3ECB - chains A and P of the 3 polymer chains in the assembly; structure by X-ray diffraction, 1.70 A resolution.

== Chain A ==
Molecule: H-2 class I histocompatibility antigen, D-D alpha chain
Source organism: Mus musculus
Notes: fragment: to 298
Reference sequence: P01900 (HA12_MOUSE); residues 2-277 here correspond to UniProt positions 26-301 (UniProt number = residue number + 24)
Chain sequence (277 residues; numbered 1 to 277; the number before each row is that of its first residue):
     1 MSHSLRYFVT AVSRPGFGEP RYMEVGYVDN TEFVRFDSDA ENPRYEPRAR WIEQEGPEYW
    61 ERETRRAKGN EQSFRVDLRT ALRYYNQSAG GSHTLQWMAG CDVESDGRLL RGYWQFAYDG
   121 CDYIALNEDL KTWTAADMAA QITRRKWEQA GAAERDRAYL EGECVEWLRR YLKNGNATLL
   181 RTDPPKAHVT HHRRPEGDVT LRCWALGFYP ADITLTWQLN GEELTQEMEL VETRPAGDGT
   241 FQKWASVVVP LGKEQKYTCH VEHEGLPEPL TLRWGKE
Not modelled in the structure: 1, 275-277
Differences from the reference sequence: expression tag (1)
Disulfide bonds: Cys101-Cys164, Cys203-Cys259

== Chain P ==
Molecule: Peptide P18-I10 from HIV gp160
Notes: fragment: to 318
Reference sequence: P19551 (ENV_HV1MF); residues 1-10 here correspond to UniProt positions 309-318 (UniProt number = residue number + 308)
Chain sequence (10 residues; each row starts with the number of its first residue):
     1 RGPGRAFVTI

== How chain A and chain P interact ==
Contacting residue pairs (40; chain A residue first):
  Tyr7(A) with Arg1(P), hydrogen bond (side chain-backbone); Gly2(P), hydrogen bond (side chain-backbone); Pro3(P)
  Arg62(A) with Arg1(P)
  Glu63(A) with Arg1(P); Gly2(P), hydrogen bond (side chain-backbone)
  Arg66(A) with Gly2(P), hydrogen bond (side chain-backbone); Pro3(P), hydrogen bond (side chain-backbone)
  Gly69(A) with Phe7(P)
  Asn70(A) with Pro3(P), hydrogen bond (side chain-backbone); Gly4(P); Arg5(P), hydrogen bond (side chain-backbone)
  Ser73(A) with Phe7(P)
  Phe74(A) with Arg5(P)
  Val76(A) with Thr9(P)
  Asp77(A) with Arg5(P), salt bridge; Thr9(P); Ile10(P), hydrogen bond (side chain-backbone)
  Thr80(A) with Ile10(P)
  Tyr84(A) with Ile10(P), hydrogen bond (side chain-backbone)
  Trp97(A) with Pro3(P), hydrophobic; Arg5(P)
  Ala99(A) with Pro3(P), hydrophobic
  Trp114(A) with Pro3(P), hydrophobic; Gly4(P)
  Phe116(A) with Arg5(P)
  Thr143(A) with Ile10(P)
  Lys146(A) with Thr9(P); Ile10(P), hydrogen bond (side chain-backbone)
  Trp147(A) with Val8(P); Thr9(P), hydrogen bond (side chain-backbone); Ile10(P), hydrophobic
  Arg155(A) with Ala6(P); Val8(P)
  Tyr159(A) with Arg1(P), hydrogen bond (side chain-backbone); Gly2(P); Pro3(P)
  Glu163(A) with Arg1(P), salt bridge
  Trp167(A) with Arg1(P)
  Tyr171(A) with Arg1(P), hydrogen bond (side chain-backbone)
Interface residues without a listed pair, chain A (29 interface residues in all): Leu5, Tyr59, Ala81, Tyr123, Ala152

== Overview ==
Chain A and chain P form an interface of 29 and 10 residues respectively; the contacts include 13 hydrogen
bonds and 2 salt bridges. Polar contacts include Asp77(A)-Arg5(P), Glu163(A)-Arg1(P) and Tyr7(A)-Arg1(P).
Here chain A is H-2 class I histocompatibility antigen, D-D alpha chain (Mus musculus) and chain P is Peptide
P18-I10 from HIV gp160. Entry 3ECB (Crystal structure of mouse H-2Dd in complex with peptide P18-I10 derived
from human immunodeficiency virus envelope ...) was determined by X-ray diffraction (same publication as
3DMM).
